PDB entry 8QL2 | X-ray diffraction, 1.70 A resolution | chains A and B of the 3 polymer chains in the assembly

[Chain A]
Protein: Tubulin alpha-1B chain
Organism: Bos taurus
UniProtKB: P81947 (TBA1B_BOVIN); residues 1-451 here = UniProt positions 1-451
Chain sequence (451 residues; row label = number of the first residue in the row):
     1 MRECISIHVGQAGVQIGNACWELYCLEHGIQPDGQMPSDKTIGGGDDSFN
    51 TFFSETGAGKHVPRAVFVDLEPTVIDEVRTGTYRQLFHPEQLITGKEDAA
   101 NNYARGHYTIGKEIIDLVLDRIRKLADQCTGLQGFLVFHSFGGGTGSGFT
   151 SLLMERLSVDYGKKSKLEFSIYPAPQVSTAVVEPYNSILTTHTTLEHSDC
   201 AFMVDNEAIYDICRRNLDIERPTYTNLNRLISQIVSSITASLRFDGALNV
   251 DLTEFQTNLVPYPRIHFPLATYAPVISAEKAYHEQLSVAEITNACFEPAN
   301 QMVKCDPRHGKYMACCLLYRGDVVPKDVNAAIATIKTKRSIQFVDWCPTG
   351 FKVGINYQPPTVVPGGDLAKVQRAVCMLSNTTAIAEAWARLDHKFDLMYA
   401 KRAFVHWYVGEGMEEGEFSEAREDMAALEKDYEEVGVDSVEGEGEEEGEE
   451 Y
Not modelled in the structure: 437-451
Bound ions: Ca2+: Asp39, Thr41, Gly44, Glu55
Ligand contacts:
  - GTP (guanosine-5'-triphosphate): Gly10, Gln11, Ala12, Gln15, Ile16, Asp69, Asp98, Ala99, Ala100, Asn101, Ser140, Gly142, Gly143, Gly144, Thr145, Gly146, Ile171, Pro173, Val177, Ser178, Thr179, Glu183, Asn206, Tyr224, Leu227, Asn228, Ile231
  - Azo-Combretastatin A4 (cis) (IBL): Thr179, Ala180, Val181

[Chain B]
Protein: Tubulin beta-2B chain
Organism: Bos taurus
UniProtKB: Q6B856 (TBB2B_BOVIN); residues 1-445 here = UniProt positions 1-445
Chain sequence (445 residues; each row starts with the number of its first residue):
     1 MREIVHIQAGQCGNQIGAKFWEVISDEHGIDPTGSYHGDSDLQLERINVY
    51 YNEATGNKYVPRAILVDLEPGTMDSVRSGPFGQIFRPDNFVFGQSGAGNN
   101 WAKGHYTEGAELVDSVLDVVRKESESCDCLQGFQLTHSLGGGTGSGMGTL
   151 LISKIREEYPDRIMNTFSVMPSPKVSDTVVEPYNATLSVHQLVENTDETY
   201 CIDNEALYDICFRTLKLTTPTYGDLNHLVSATMSGVTTCLRFPGQLNADL
   251 RKLAVNMVPFPRLHFFMPGFAPLTSRGSQQYRALTVPELTQQMFDSKNMM
   301 AACDPRHGRYLTVAAIFRGRMSMKEVDEQMLNVQNKNSSYFVEWIPNNVK
   351 TAVCDIPPRGLKMSATFIGNSTAIQELFKRISEQFTAMFRRKAFLHWYTG
   401 EGMDEMEFTEAESNMNDLVSEYQQYQDATADEQGEFEEEEGEDEA
Not modelled in the structure: 279-283, 432-445
Curated features (UniProtKB/Swiss-Prot):
  - motif: Met1 to Ile4 (MREI motif)
  - binding site (GTP): Gln11, Glu69, Ser138, Gly142, Thr143, Gly144, Asn204, Asn226
  - binding site (Mg(2+)): Glu69
  - modified residue: Ser40 (Phosphoserine), Thr55 (Phosphothreonine), Lys58 (N6-acetyllysine), Ser172 (Phosphoserine), Thr285 (Phosphothreonine), Thr290 (Phosphothreonine), Arg318 (Omega-N-methylarginine), Glu438 (5-glutamyl polyglutamate)
  - cross-link (Glycyl lysine isopeptide (Lys-Gly)): Lys58 (interchain with G-Cter in ubiquitin), Lys324 (interchain with G-Cter in ubiquitin)
Ligand contacts:
  - GTP (guanosine-5'-triphosphate): Gly10, Gln11, Cys12, Gln15, Ile16, Asp67, Gly96, Ala97, Gly98, Asn99, Asn100, Ser138, Gly140, Gly141, Gly142, Thr143, Gly144, Val169, Pro171, Val175, Ser176, Glu181, Asn204, Leu207, Tyr222, Leu225, Asn226
  - Azo-Combretastatin A4 (cis) (IBL): Val236, Cys239, Leu240, Leu246, Ala248, Asp249, Lys252, Leu253, Asn256, Met257, Thr312, Val313, Ala314, Ala315, Ile316, Asn348, Lys350, Thr351, Ala352, Ile368

[How chain A and chain B interact]
Contacting residue pairs - 55 pairs, chain A then chain B:
  Glu71(A) with Asn247(B)
  Thr73(A) with Asn247(B), hydrogen bond
  Lys96(A) with Met1(B); Asp128(B), salt bridge; Cys129(B)
  Glu97(A) with Met1(B); Cys129(B); Arg162(B), salt bridge; Arg251(B), salt bridge
  Asp98(A) with Lys252(B), salt bridge
  Ala100(A) with Arg251(B); Lys252(B); Val255(B)
  Asn101(A) with Lys252(B); Asn256(B), hydrogen bond
  Arg105(A) with Arg251(B)
  Pro175(A) with Asn347(B)
  Ser178(A) with Asn347(B), hydrogen bond; Lys350(B), hydrogen bond (backbone-side chain)
  Thr179(A) with Leu246(B); Lys350(B)
  Ala180(A) with Asn256(B)
  Val181(A) with Asn256(B), hydrogen bond (backbone-side chain); Ile345(B), hydrophobic; Asn347(B)
  Val182(A) with Asn256(B)
  Glu220(A) with Lys324(B), salt bridge
  Arg221(A) with Met323(B); Lys324(B); Asp327(B), salt bridge
  Tyr224(A) with Gln245(B)
  Lys394(A) with Asn347(B), hydrogen bond
  Leu397(A) with Trp344(B); Ala430(B), hydrophobic
  Met398(A) with Trp344(B); Pro346(B)
  Lys401(A) with Phe260(B); Trp344(B); Thr429(B), hydrogen bond (side chain-backbone); Ala430(B)
  Arg402(A) with Phe260(B)
  Ala403(A) with Pro259(B); Phe260(B), hydrophobic
  Phe404(A) with Val255(B); Asn256(B); Val258(B); Pro259(B), hydrogen bond (backbone-backbone); Ile345(B), hydrophobic
  His406(A) with Val258(B); Pro259(B), hydrogen bond (side chain-backbone); Phe260(B); Pro261(B)
  Trp407(A) with Ala254(B); Val255(B); Val258(B), hydrogen bond (side chain-backbone)
Interface residues without a listed pair, chain A (29 interface residues in all): Gln11, Arg214, Glu411
Interface residues without a listed pair, chain B (32 interface residues in all): Asp197, Asp249, Thr312, Glu343, Asn348, Ala428

[Overview]
29 residues of chain A face 32 of chain B across their interface, with 10 hydrogen bonds and 6 salt bridges.
Among the polar pairs are Lys96(A)-Asp128(B), Glu97(A)-Arg162(B) and Glu97(A)-Arg251(B). Azo-Combretastatin A4
(cis) is bound between chain A and chain B.
Here chain A is Tubulin alpha-1B chain and chain B is Tubulin beta-2B chain, both from Bos taurus. Entry 8QL2
(Ultrafast structural transitions in an azobenzene photoswitch at near-atomic resolution: dark structure) was
determined by X-ray diffraction.
